1HDU - chain A; structure by X-ray diffraction, 1.75 A resolution.

# Chain A
Molecule: Carboxypeptidase A
Organism: Bos bovis
Notes: EC 3.4.17.1
UniProtKB: P00730 (CBPA_BOVIN); residues 1-307 here correspond to UniProt positions 111-417 (UniProt number = residue number + 110)
Amino-acid sequence (307 residues; numbered 1 to 307; the number before each row is that of its first residue):
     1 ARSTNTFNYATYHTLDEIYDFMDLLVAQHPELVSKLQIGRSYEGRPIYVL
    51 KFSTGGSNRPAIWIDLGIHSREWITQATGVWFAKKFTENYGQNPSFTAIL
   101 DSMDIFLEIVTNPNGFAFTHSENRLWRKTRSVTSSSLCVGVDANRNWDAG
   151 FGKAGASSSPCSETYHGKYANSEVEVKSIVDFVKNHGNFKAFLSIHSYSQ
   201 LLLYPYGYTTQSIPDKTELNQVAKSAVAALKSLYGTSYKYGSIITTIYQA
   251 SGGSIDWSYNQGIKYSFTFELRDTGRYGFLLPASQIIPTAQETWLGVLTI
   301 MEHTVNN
Cystine bridges: Cys-138/Cys-161
Construct notes: conflict Gln-28 (Glu in P00730), Glu-31 (Gln in P00730), Asn-89 (Asp in P00730), Asn-93 (Asp in P00730), Asn-114 (Asp in P00730), Glu-122 (Gln in P00730), Asn-185 (Asp in P00730), Ala-228 (Glu in P00730), Val-305 (Leu in P00730)
Bound ions: Zn2+: His-69, Glu-72, His-196 (together with ING)
Ligand contacts: ING (D-[(amino)carbonyl]phenylalanine): His-69, Glu-72, Arg-127, Asn-144, Arg-145, His-196, Ser-197, Tyr-198, Leu-203, Ile-243, Ile-247, Tyr-248, Ala-250, Gly-253, Thr-268, Glu-270
Curated features (UniProtKB/Swiss-Prot):
  - active site: Glu-270 (Proton donor/acceptor)
  - binding site (substrate): His-69 to Glu-72, Arg-127, Asn-144, Arg-145, Ser-197, Tyr-198, Tyr-248
  - binding site (Zn(2+)): His-69, Glu-72, His-196
From the paper describing this entry:
  - Zn2+ coordination: His-69, Glu-72, His-196 (citing earlier work)
  - binding site for ING: Glu-270
  - conformationally variable residues (side-chain flip): Tyr-248
  - catalytic residues: Arg-127, Arg-145, Glu-270 (citing earlier work)

# Overview
Chain A binds compound ING. His-69, Glu-72 and His-196 form the Zn2+ site. Curated annotation (UniProt) lists
active-site residue Glu-270, 10 substrate-binding residues and 3 Zn2+-binding residues. From the paper:
catalytic residues Arg-127, Arg-145 and Glu-270; a binding site for ING at Glu-270.
Chain A is Carboxypeptidase A (Bos bovis); the structure, Crystal structure of bovine pancreatic
carboxypeptidase A complexed with aminocarbonylphenylalanine at 1.75 A, was determined by X-ray diffraction,
deposited together with 1HEE and 1HDQ.
